8I9Y - chains C1 and Le of the 59 polymer chains in the assembly; structure by electron microscopy, 3.10 A resolution.

Chain C1:
Molecule: 3341-nt RNA strand
Organism: Chaetomium thermophilum
Sequence (3341 nucleotides; each row starts with the number of its first residue):
     1 GGUUGACCUC GGAUCAGGUA GGAGGACCCG CUGAACUUAA GCAUAUCAAU AAGCGGAGGA
    61 AAAGAAACCA ACAGGGAUUG CCCUAGUAAC GGCGAGUGAA GCGGCAACAG CUCAAAUUUG
   121 AAAGCUGGCU UCGGCCCGCG UUGUAAUUUG GAGAGGAUGC UUUGGGCGAG GCUCCUUCUG
   181 AGUUCCCUGG AACGGGACGC CACAGAGGGU GAGAGCCCCG UAUAGUUGGA AGCCAAGCCU
   241 GUGUAAAGCU CCUUCGACGA GUCGAGUAGU UUGGGAAUGC UGCUCAAAAU GGGAGGUAAA
   301 UUUCUUCUAA AGCUAAAUAC CGGCCAGAGA CCGAUAGCGC ACAAGUAGAG UGAUCGAAAG
   361 AUGAAAAGCA CUUUGAAAAG AGGGUUAAAU AGCACGUGAA AUUGUUGAAA GGGAAGCGCU
   421 UGUGACCAGA CUUGCGCCCG GCGGAUCAUC CGGUGUUCUC ACCGGUGCAC UCCGCCGGGC
   481 UCAGGCCAGC AUCGGUUCUG GCGGGGGGAU AAAGGCCCAG GGAAUGUGGC UCCUCCGGGA
   541 GUGUUAUAGC CCUGGGUGUA AUACCCUCGC CGGGACCGAG GACCGCGCUC UGCAAGGAUG
   601 CUGGCGUAAU GGUCACCAGC GACCCGUCUU GAAACACGGA CCAAGGAGUC AAGGUUUUGC
   661 GCGAGUGUUU GGGUGUAAAA CCCGCACGCG UAAUGAAAGU GAACGUAGGU GAGAGCUUCG
   721 GCGCAUCAUC GACCGAUCCU GAUGUAUUCG GAUGGAUUUG AGUAGGAGCG UUAAGCCUUG
   781 GACCCGAAAG AUGGUGAACU AUGCUUGGAU AGGGUGAAGC CAGAGGAAAC UCUGGUGGAG
   841 GCUCGCAGCG GUUCUGACGU GCAAAUCGAU CGUCAAAUCU GAGCAUGGGG GCGAAAGACU
   901 AAUCGAACCA UCUAGUAGCU GGUUACCGCC GAAGUUUCCC UCAGGAUAGC AGUGUCGACC
   961 UUCAGUUUUA UGAGGUAAAG CGAAUGAUUA GGGACUCGGG GGCGAUUUUU AGCCUUCAUC
  1021 CAUUCUCAAA CUUUAAAUAU GUAAGAAGCC CUUGUUACUU AACUGAACGU GGGCAUUCGA
  1081 AUGUAUCGAC ACUAGUGGGC CAUUUUUGGU AAGCAGAACU GGCGAUGCGG GAUGAACCGA
  1141 ACGCGGGGUU AAGGUGCCGG AGUGGACGCU CAUCAGACAC CACAAAAGGC GUUAGUACAU
  1201 CUUGACAGCA GGACGGUGGC CAUGGAAGUC GGAAUCCGCU AAGGACUGUG UAACAACUCA
  1261 CCUGCCGAAU GUACUAGCCC UGAAAAUGGA UGGCGCUCAA GCGUCCCACC CAUACCCCGC
  1321 CCUCAGGGUA GAAACGAUGC CCUGAGGAGU AGGCGGCCGU GGAGGUCAGU GACGAAGCCU
  1381 AGGGCGUGAG CCCGGGUCGA ACGGCCUCUA GUGCAGAUCU UGGUGGUAGU AGCAAAUACU
  1441 UCAAUGAGAA CUUGAAGGAC CGAAGUGGGG AAAGGUUCCA UGUGAACAGC GGUUGGACAU
  1501 GGGUUAGUCG AUCCUAAGCC AUAGGGAAGU UCCGUUUCAA AGGGGCACUC GUGCCCCGUG
  1561 UGGCGAAAGG GAAGCCGGUU AAUAUUCCGG CACCUGGAUG UGGGUUUUGC GCGGCAACGC
  1621 AACUGAACGC GGAGACGACG GCGGGGGCCC CGGGCAGAGU UCUCUUUUCU UCUUAACGGU
  1681 CUAUCACCCU GGAAACAGUU UGUCUGGAGA UAGGGUUUAA UGGCCGGAAG AGCCCGACAC
  1741 UUCUGUCGGG UCCGGUGCGC UCUCGACGUC CCUUGAAAAU CCGCGGGAGG GAAUAAUUCU
  1801 CACGCCAGGU CGUACUCAUA ACCGCAGCAG GUCCCCAAGG UGAACAGCCU CUGGUUGAUA
  1861 GAACAAUGUA GAUAAGGGAA GUCGGCAAAA UAGAUCCGUA ACUUCGGGAA AAGGAUUGGC
  1921 UCUAAGGGUU GGGCACGUUG GGCUUUGGGC GGACGCCCUG GGAGCAGAGG GCCUCUAGCC
  1981 GGGCAACCGG CCGGCGGCCC UCAGCACCCG GGGUUGAAGC CCUUAGCAGG CUUCGGCCGU
  2041 CCGGCGUGCG GUUAACAACC AACUUAGAAC UGGUACGGAC AGGGGGAAUC UGACUGUCUA
  2101 AUUAAAACAU AGCAUUGCGA UGGCCAGAAA GUGGUGUUGA CGCAAUGUGA UUUCUGCCCA
  2161 GUGCUCUGAA UGUCAAAGUG AAGAAAUUCA ACCAAGCGCG GGUAAACGGC GGGAGUAACU
  2221 AUGACUCUCU UAAGGUAGCC AAAUGCCUCG UCAUCUAAUU AGUGACGCGC AUGAAUGGAU
  2281 UAACGAGAUU CCCACUGUCC CUAUCUACUA UCUAGCGAAA CCACAGCCAA GGGAACGGGC
  2341 UUGGCAAAAU CAGCGGGGAA AGAAGACCCU GUUGAGCUUG ACUCUAGUUU GACAUUGUGA
  2401 AAAGACAUAG GAGGUGUAGA AUAGGUGGGA GCUUCGGCGC CAGUGAAAUA CCACUACUCC
  2461 UAUUGUUUUU UUACUUAUUC AAUGAAGCGG GGCUGGACUU GCGUCCAACU UCUGGAGUUA
  2521 AGGUCCUUCG CGGGCCGACC CGGGUUGAAG ACAUUGUCAG GUGGGGAGUU UGGCUGGGGC
  2581 GGCACAUCUG UUAAACCAUA ACGCAGGUGU CCUAAGGGGG GCUCAUGGAG AACAGAAAUC
  2641 UCCAGUAGAA CAAAAGGGUA AAAGUCCCCU UGAUUUUGAU UUUCAGUGUG AAUACAAACC
  2701 AUGAAAGUGU GGCCUAUCGA UCCUUUAGUC CCUCGAAAUU UGAGGCUAGA GGUGCCAGAA
  2761 AAGUUACCAC AGGGAUAACU GGCUUGUGGC GGCCAAGCGU UCAUAGCGAC GUCGCUUUUU
  2821 GAUCCUUCGA UGUCGGCUCU UCCUAUCAUA CCGAAGCAGA AUUCGGUAAG CGUUGGAUUG
  2881 UUCACCCACU AAUAGGGAAC GUGAGCUGGG UUUAGACCGU CGUGAGACAG GUUAGUUUUA
  2941 CCCUACUGAU GAACUCGUCG CAAUGGUAAU UCAGCUUAGU ACGAGAGGAA CCGCUGAUUC
  3001 AGAUAAUUGG UUUUUGCGGU UGUCCGACCG GGCAGUGCCG CGAAGCUACC AUCUGCUGGA
  3061 UAAUGGCUGA ACGCCUCUAA GUCAGAAUCC AUGCCAGAAC GCGACGAUAC UACCCGCACG
  3121 UUGUAGACGU AUAAGAAUAG GCUCCGGCCU CGUAUCCUAG CAGGCGAUUC CUCCGCCGGC
  3181 CUCGAAGUGG CCGUCGGUAA UUCGCGUAUU GCAAUUUAGA CACGCGCGGG AUCAAAUCCU
  3241 UUGCAGACGA CUUAGAUGUG CGAAAGGGUC CUGUAAGCAG UAGAGUAGCC UUGUUGUUAC
  3301 GAUCUGCUGA GGGUAAGCCC UCCUUCGCCU AGAUUUCCCA G
Disordered / not traced: 1-2, 693-706, 847-854, 865-867, 901-905, 987-1028, 1879-2294, 2485-2545, 2571-2721, 2753-2756, 2801-2804, 2822-2828, 2833, 2909-2914, 2937-2940, 3338-3341

Chain Le:
Name: 60S ribosomal protein L32-like protein
Organism: Chaetomium thermophilum
UniProtKB: G0S6V4 (G0S6V4_CHATD); residue numbers follow UniProt; this construct covers 1-131
Chain sequence (131 residues; row label = number of the first residue in the row):
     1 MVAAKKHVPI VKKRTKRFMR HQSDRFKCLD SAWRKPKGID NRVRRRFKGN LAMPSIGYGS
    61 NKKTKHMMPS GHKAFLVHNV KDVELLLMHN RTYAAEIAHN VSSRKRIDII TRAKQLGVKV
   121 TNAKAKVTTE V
Disordered / not traced: 128-131

Chain C1 / chain Le interface:
Residue-residue contacts (139):
  A401(C1) with Lys27(Le), salt bridge to the phosphate
  G416(C1) with Asp24(Le), hydrogen bond to the sugar; Arg25(Le), sugar contact
  C417(C1) with Asp24(Le), sugar contact; Arg25(Le), sugar contact
  G418(C1) with Lys16(Le), salt bridge to the phosphate; Leu51(Le), sugar contact
  C419(C1) with Arg14(Le), salt bridge to the phosphate; Lys16(Le), salt bridge to the phosphate
  G429(C1) with Pro69(Le), sugar contact; Ser70(Le), phosphate contact; Lys119(Le), hydrogen bond to the phosphate; Thr121(Le), phosphate contact; Lys124(Le), salt bridge to the phosphate
  A430(C1) with Ser70(Le), phosphate contact; Lys119(Le), salt bridge to the phosphate
  C431(C1) with Val2(Le), phosphate contact; Ala3(Le), phosphate contact
  G580(C1) with Val8(Le), phosphate contact; Lys63(Le), salt bridge to the phosphate
  G581(C1) with Lys63(Le), salt bridge to the phosphate
  G612(C1) with Thr15(Le), phosphate contact
  U613(C1) with Thr15(Le), phosphate contact
  G621(C1) with Lys48(Le), sugar contact; Gly49(Le), hydrogen bond to the base
  A622(C1) with Arg42(Le), phosphate contact; Lys48(Le), sugar contact; Gly49(Le), sugar contact; Asn50(Le), sugar contact
  C623(C1) with Arg42(Le), salt bridge to the phosphate
  C625(C1) with His21(Le), phosphate contact; Gln22(Le), hydrogen bond to the sugar
  G626(C1) with Gly38(Le), phosphate contact; Asn41(Le), phosphate contact
  C641(C1) with Phe26(Le), phosphate contact
  C642(C1) with Lys27(Le), hydrogen bond to the phosphate; Cys28(Le), hydrogen bond to the phosphate
  A643(C1) with Cys28(Le), phosphate contact
  A925(C1) with Arg34(Le), salt bridge to the phosphate
  C926(C1) with Trp33(Le), phosphate contact; Arg34(Le), phosphate contact; Lys35(Le), hydrogen bond to the phosphate; Lys37(Le), salt bridge to the phosphate
  C927(C1) with Trp33(Le), hydrogen bond to the phosphate; Lys35(Le), phosphate contact
  G928(C1) with Ser55(Le), phosphate contact; Ile56(Le), phosphate contact
  A1125(C1) with Ile39(Le), sugar contact
  U1126(C1) with Arg44(Le), salt bridge to the phosphate; Arg45(Le), salt bridge to the phosphate
  G1127(C1) with Arg45(Le), salt bridge to the phosphate; Arg46(Le), hydrogen bond to the sugar; Phe47(Le), phosphate contact
  C1128(C1) with Phe47(Le), phosphate contact; Lys48(Le), hydrogen bond to the phosphate
  G1129(C1) with Lys48(Le), salt bridge to the phosphate
  G1143(C1) with Lys13(Le), base contact; Ser55(Le), hydrogen bond to the sugar; Gly57(Le), hydrogen bond to the base
  C1144(C1) with Lys13(Le), hydrogen bond to the base; Gly57(Le), sugar contact; Tyr58(Le), sugar contact
  C1320(C1) with Lys13(Le), hydrogen bond to the base; Gly59(Le), sugar contact; Asn61(Le), phosphate contact
  C1321(C1) with Ile56(Le), hydrogen bond to the sugar; Gly57(Le), base contact; Gly59(Le), sugar contact; Ser60(Le), sugar contact; Asn61(Le), phosphate contact; Lys62(Le), hydrogen bond to the phosphate
  C1322(C1) with Ile56(Le), sugar contact; Lys62(Le), salt bridge to the phosphate
  G1347(C1) with Ile56(Le), base contact
  A1348(C1) with Arg46(Le), phosphate contact
  G1349(C1) with Arg46(Le), salt bridge to the phosphate
  U1350(C1) with Ile39(Le), sugar contact; Arg44(Le), sugar contact
  A1368(C1) with Lys81(Le), phosphate contact
  G1369(C1) with Asn79(Le), phosphate contact
  U1370(C1) with Asn100(Le), hydrogen bond to the sugar; Val101(Le), phosphate contact; Lys105(Le), salt bridge to the phosphate
  G1371(C1) with Asn100(Le), sugar contact; Val101(Le), phosphate contact; Ser102(Le), hydrogen bond to the phosphate; Lys105(Le), salt bridge to the phosphate
  A1372(C1) with Ser102(Le), phosphate contact
  C1373(C1) with Ser102(Le), sugar contact; Ser103(Le), phosphate contact
  G1374(C1) with Ser103(Le), phosphate contact
  A1375(C1) with Asn100(Le), sugar contact
  A1376(C1) with His99(Le), salt bridge to the phosphate
  G1384(C1) with Met68(Le), sugar contact; Pro69(Le), phosphate contact
  C1385(C1) with Lys12(Le), salt bridge to the phosphate; His66(Le), hydrogen bond to the sugar; Met67(Le), phosphate contact; Pro69(Le), phosphate contact
  G1386(C1) with Lys12(Le), salt bridge to the phosphate; Arg17(Le), hydrogen bond to the base; Ser60(Le), phosphate contact; Lys65(Le), phosphate contact; His66(Le), hydrogen bond to the phosphate
  U1387(C1) with Phe18(Le), sugar contact; Pro54(Le), sugar contact; Ser55(Le), sugar contact; Ile56(Le), base contact; Tyr58(Le), sugar contact; Gly59(Le), phosphate contact; Ser60(Le), hydrogen bond to the phosphate
  G1388(C1) with Phe18(Le), phosphate contact; Trp33(Le), phosphate contact; Pro54(Le), sugar contact
  A1389(C1) with Arg17(Le), salt bridge to the phosphate; Ala32(Le), phosphate contact; Trp33(Le), sugar contact; Arg34(Le), hydrogen bond to the phosphate
  G1390(C1) with Arg17(Le), base contact; Ala32(Le), phosphate contact; Arg34(Le), salt bridge to the phosphate
  C1392(C1) with Leu76(Le), phosphate contact; Glu96(Le), hydrogen bond to the sugar
  C1393(C1) with Glu96(Le), sugar contact; Ile97(Le), sugar contact; Ala98(Le), phosphate contact; His99(Le), salt bridge to the phosphate; Arg106(Le), phosphate contact; Asn122(Le), hydrogen bond to the sugar
  G1394(C1) with His99(Le), phosphate contact; Arg106(Le), salt bridge to the phosphate; Ala125(Le), phosphate contact
  G1395(C1) with Ala125(Le), phosphate contact; Lys126(Le), phosphate contact
  A1415(C1) with Arg20(Le), salt bridge to the phosphate; Gln22(Le), hydrogen bond to the base; Phe26(Le), base contact; Cys28(Le), sugar contact; Leu29(Le), base contact
Other interface residues (no listed pair), chain C1 (65 interface residues in all): A400, U402, G1145, G1319, G1383, A2323
Other interface residues (no listed pair), chain Le (75 interface residues in all): Met19, Thr64, His78, Arg104

Overview:
65 residues of chain C1 and 75 residues of chain Le are in contact; the contacts include 26 hydrogen bonds and
27 salt bridges. Polar pairs include G621(C1)-Gly49(Le), G1143(C1)-Gly57(Le) and C1144(C1)-Lys13(Le).
Chain C1 is a 3341-nt RNA strand and chain Le is 60S ribosomal protein L32-like protein, both from Chaetomium
thermophilum; the structure, Cryo-EM structure of a Chaetomium thermophilum pre-60S ribosomal subunit -
Ytm1-2, was determined by electron microscopy together with 8I9P, 8I9T, 8I9V, 8I9W, 8I9X, 8I9Z and 8IA0 from
the same study.
